PDB entry 9IXD | X-ray diffraction, 1.50 A resolution | chain A

Chain A:
Molecule: N(omega)-hydroxy-L-arginine amidinohydrolase
Organism: Streptomyces lavendulae
Notes: EC 3.5.3.25; fragment: N(omega)-hydroxy-L-arginine amidinohydrolase
UniProt: D2Z025 (DCSB_STRLA); residue numbers follow UniProt; this construct covers 1-273
Amino-acid sequence (281 residues; row label = number of the first residue in the row):
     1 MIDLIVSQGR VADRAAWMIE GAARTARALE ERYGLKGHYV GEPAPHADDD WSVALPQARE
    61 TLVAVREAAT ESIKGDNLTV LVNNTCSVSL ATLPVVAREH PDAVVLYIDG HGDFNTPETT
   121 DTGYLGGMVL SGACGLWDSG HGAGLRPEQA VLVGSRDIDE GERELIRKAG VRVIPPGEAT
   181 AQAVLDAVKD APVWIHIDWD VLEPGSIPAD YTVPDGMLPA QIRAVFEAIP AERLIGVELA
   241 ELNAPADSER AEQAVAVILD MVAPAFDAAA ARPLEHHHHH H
Disordered / not traced: 273-281
Construct notes: expression tag (274-281)
Ion coordination: Mg2+ near Asn77 (its only coordinating residue here); Mn2+ site 1: Cys86, Asp109, Asp113, Asp198; Mn2+ site 2: Asp109, His111, Asp198, Asp200
Curated features (UniProtKB/Swiss-Prot):
  - binding site (Mn(2+)): Asp109, His111, Asp113, Asp198, Asp200

In short:
The Mn2+ site 1 is built by Cys86, Asp109, Asp113 and Asp198. Asp109, His111, Asp198 and Asp200 coordinate
Mn2+ site 2. From UniProt: 5 Mn2+-binding residues.
Chain A is N(omega)-hydroxy-L-arginine amidinohydrolase (Streptomyces lavendulae); the structure, Crystal
structure of Copper-bound N(omega)-hydroxy-L-arginine hydrolase with oxidized Cys86, was determined by X-ray
diffraction (same publication as 9IXC, 9IXE, 9IXF and 9IXG).
